Entry 1O3W (X-ray diffraction, 1.85 A resolution); this record covers chain A.

Chain A:
Molecule: Phospholipase A2
Source organism: Bos taurus
Notes: EC 3.1.1.4
UniProt: P00593 (PA21B_BOVIN); residues 1-123 here correspond to UniProt positions 23-145 (UniProt number = residue number + 22)
Chain sequence (123 residues; numbered 1 to 123; the number before each row is that of its first residue):
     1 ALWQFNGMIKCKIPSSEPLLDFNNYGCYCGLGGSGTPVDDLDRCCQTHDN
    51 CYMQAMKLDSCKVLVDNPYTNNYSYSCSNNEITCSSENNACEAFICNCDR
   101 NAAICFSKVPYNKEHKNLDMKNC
Cystine bridges: Cys11-Cys77, Cys27-Cys123, Cys29-Cys45, Cys44-Cys105, Cys51-Cys98, Cys61-Cys91, Cys84-Cys96
Construct notes: engineered mutation Met53 (Lys75 in P00593), Met56 (Lys78 in P00593), Met120 (Lys142 in P00593)
Bound ions: Ca2+: Tyr28, Gly30, Gly32, Asp49
UniProt features mapped onto this chain:
  - active site: His48, Asp99
  - binding site (Ca(2+)): Tyr28, Gly30, Gly32, Asp49
Reported in the primary citation:
  - catalytic residues: His48 (citing earlier work)
  - conformationally variable residues (order/disorder transition): Ser60 to Thr70
  - binding site for (4S)-2-methyl-2,4-pentanediol: Phe22, Gly30

In short:
The Ca2+ site is built by Tyr28, Gly30, Gly32 and Asp49. Curated annotation (UniProt) lists active-site
residues His48 and Asp99 and 4 Ca2+-binding residues. From the paper: the catalytic residue His48; a binding
site for (4S)-2-methyl-2,4-pentanediol at Phe22 and Gly30.
Chain A is Phospholipase A2 (Bos taurus); the structure, Structure of the inhibitor free triple mutant
(K53,56,120M) of phospholipase A2, was determined by X-ray diffraction (same publication as 1O2E).
